9CTU - chains C and D of the 6 polymer chains in the assembly; structure by electron microscopy, 3.03 A resolution.

[Chain C]
Molecule: short conformation Fab light chain
From: Mus musculus
Notes: antibody fragment or engineered binder
Amino-acid sequence (238 residues; row label = number of the first residue in the row; numbers below 1 keep their minus sign (Met-19 is residue -19)):
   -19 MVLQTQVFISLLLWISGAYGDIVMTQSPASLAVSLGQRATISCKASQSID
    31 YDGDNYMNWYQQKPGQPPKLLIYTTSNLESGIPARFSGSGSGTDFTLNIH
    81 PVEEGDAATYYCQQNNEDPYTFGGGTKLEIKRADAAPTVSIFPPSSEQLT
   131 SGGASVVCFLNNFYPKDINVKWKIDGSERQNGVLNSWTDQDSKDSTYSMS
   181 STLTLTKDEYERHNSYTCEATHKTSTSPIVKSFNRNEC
Unresolved in the structure: -19 to 0
Cystine bridges: Cys23-Cys92, Cys138-Cys198

[Chain D]
Molecule: short conformation Fab heavy chain
From: Mus musculus
Notes: antibody fragment or engineered binder
Amino-acid sequence (255 residues; row label = number of the first residue in the row; numbers below 1 keep their minus sign (Met-18 is residue -18)):
   -18 MKHLWFFLLLVAAPRWVLSEVQLQQSGPELVKPGASMKISCKTSGYSFTG
    32 YTMNWVKQSHGKNLEWIGLINPYNGDTSYNQKFKGKATLTVDKSSSTAYM
    82 ELLSLTSEDSAVYYCEVINTYWGQGTLVTVSAAKTTPPSVYPLAPGSAAQ
   132 TNSMVTLGCLVKGYFPEPVTVTWNSGSLSSGVHTFPAVLQSDLYTLSSSV
   182 TVPSSTWPSETVTCNVAHPASSTKVDKKIVPRDCGCKPCICTVPEVSSHH
   232 HHHHH
Unresolved in the structure: -18 to 0, 214-236
Cystine bridges: Cys22-Cys96, Cys140-Cys195

[How chain C and chain D interact]
Pairs across the interface - 48 pairs, chain C then chain D:
  Asn38(C) with Asn100(D)
  Tyr40(C) with Asn100(D), hydrogen bond; Trp103(D), hydrophobic
  Gln42(C) with Gln39(D), hydrogen bond; Gly42(D)
  Pro47(C) with Tyr95(D), hydrophobic; Trp103(D), hydrophobic; Gly104(D)
  Pro48(C) with Leu45(D), hydrophobic; Trp103(D), hydrogen bond (backbone-side chain)
  Leu50(C) with Asn100(D); Thr101(D)
  Glu59(C) with Thr101(D)
  Thr89(C) with Lys43(D)
  Tyr91(C) with Gln39(D), hydrogen bond; Gly42(D); Lys43(D), hydrogen bond (side chain-backbone); Leu45(D), hydrophobic
  Asn95(C) with Asn100(D)
  Asp98(C) with Ser59(D), hydrogen bond
  Pro99(C) with Trp47(D), hydrophobic; Asn61(D)
  Tyr100(C) with Trp47(D); Leu50(D), hydrophobic
  Phe102(C) with Val37(D), hydrophobic; Leu45(D); Trp47(D)
  Gly104(C) with Lys43(D)
  Phe122(C) with Leu124(D), hydrophobic; Thr137(D); Gly139(D)
  Ser125(C) with Pro123(D); Leu124(D); Arg213(D)
  Ser135(C) with Leu141(D)
  Phe139(C) with Phe166(D), hydrophobic
  Asn141(C) with His164(D)
  Leu164(C) with Val169(D), hydrophobic; Gln171(D)
  Ser166(C) with Pro167(D)
  Trp167(C) with Pro167(D)
  Thr168(C) with Phe166(D); Pro167(D)
  Ser178(C) with His164(D); Phe166(D)
  Met179(C) with Phe166(D)
  Ser180(C) with Phe166(D); Ser178(D)
Other interface residues (no listed pair), chain C (40 interface residues in all): Gln46, Gln93, Gly105, Ser120, Pro123, Pro124, Glu127, Gln128, Val137, Asn142, Lys173, Thr184, Cys218
Other interface residues (no listed pair), chain D (38 interface residues in all): Glu46, Ile99, Tyr122, Pro126, Ser128, Leu138, Lys143, Ser160, Ser161, Thr165, Thr176, Ser180

[Summary]
The interface between chain C and chain D involves 40 residues on one side and 38 on the other; the contacts
include 6 hydrogen bonds. Polar pairs include Tyr40(C)-Asn100(D), Gln42(C)-Gln39(D) and Pro48(C)-Trp103(D).
Here chain C is short conformation Fab light chain and chain D is short conformation Fab heavy chain, both
from Mus musculus. Entry 9CTU (Cryo-EM structure of SARS-CoV-2 M (short conformation)bound to C1P) was
determined by electron microscopy, deposited together with 9CTW.
